PDB entry 1WS2 | X-ray diffraction, 2.70 A resolution | chains A and C of the 4 polymer chains in the assembly

== Chain A (and C) ==
Name: Uricase
Source organism: Aspergillus flavus
Notes: EC 1.7.3.3; chain C of this document is another copy of the same molecule, construct and numbering; everything in this record applies to it too
UniProtKB: Q00511 (URIC_ASPFL); residue numbers follow UniProt; this construct covers 1-301
Amino-acid sequence (301 residues; each row starts with the number of its first residue):
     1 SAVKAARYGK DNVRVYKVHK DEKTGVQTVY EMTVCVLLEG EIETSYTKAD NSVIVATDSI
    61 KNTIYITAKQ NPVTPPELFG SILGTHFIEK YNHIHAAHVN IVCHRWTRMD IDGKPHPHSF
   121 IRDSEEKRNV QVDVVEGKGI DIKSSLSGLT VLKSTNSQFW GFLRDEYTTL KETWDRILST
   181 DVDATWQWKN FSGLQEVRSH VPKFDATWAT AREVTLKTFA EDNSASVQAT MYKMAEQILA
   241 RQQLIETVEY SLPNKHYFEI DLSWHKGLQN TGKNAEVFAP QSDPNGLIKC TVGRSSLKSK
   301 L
Not modelled in the structure: 297-301 (chain C: 300-301)
Differences from the reference sequence: modified residue (1)
Modified / non-standard residues: Ser1 (n-acetyl-serine; SAC)
Residues lining bound ligands:
  - 5,6-diaminopyrimidine-2,4(1h,3h)-dione (URN), molecule 1: Tyr8, Ile54, Val55, Ala56, Thr57
  - 5,6-diaminopyrimidine-2,4(1h,3h)-dione (URN), molecule 2: Phe159, Leu170, Arg176, Val227, Gln228, His256

== How chain A and chain C interact ==
Contacting residue pairs - 115 pairs, chain A then chain C:
  Arg14(A) with Pro280(C); Gln281(C); Ser282(C), hydrogen bond
  Val15(A) with Phe278(C); Pro280(C)
  Tyr16(A) with Ser154(C); Ile177(C), hydrophobic; Tyr257(C), hydrophobic; Glu276(C); Val277(C); Phe278(C), hydrogen bond (backbone-backbone); Pro280(C), hydrophobic
  Lys17(A) with Glu276(C); Val277(C)
  Val18(A) with Glu276(C), hydrogen bond (backbone-backbone)
  Gln27(A) with Ser154(C), hydrogen bond; Thr155(C)
  Val29(A) with Ser154(C)
  Glu31(A) with Tyr257(C), hydrogen bond; Pro280(C)
  Asn62(A) with Trp264(C)
  Tyr65(A) with Ile260(C), hydrophobic
  Ile66(A) with Trp264(C), hydrophobic; His265(C)
  Ala68(A) with Val277(C)
  Lys69(A) with Leu262(C); Gln269(C), hydrogen bond (side chain-backbone); Asn270(C); Asn274(C), hydrogen bond (side chain-backbone); Glu276(C), salt bridge; Val277(C)
  Gln70(A) with Leu268(C)
  Trp106(A) with Thr150(C); Val151(C); Leu152(C), hydrophobic; Ser179(C); Tyr257(C)
  Met109(A) with Val151(C), hydrophobic
  Ile111(A) with Ala220(C), hydrophobic; Glu221(C)
  Asp112(A) with Lys217(C), salt bridge
  His116(A) with Ala220(C)
  His118(A) with Leu152(C); Lys153(C); Ser154(C), hydrogen bond (backbone-backbone); Thr155(C); Asn156(C)
  Ser119(A) with Leu152(C); Lys153(C); Ala220(C)
  Phe120(A) with Val151(C); Leu152(C), hydrogen bond (backbone-backbone)
  Ile121(A) with Leu149(C), hydrophobic; Thr150(C)
  Arg122(A) with Thr150(C), hydrogen bond (backbone-backbone)
  Asp123(A) with Asp123(C); Ser124(C)
  Ser124(A) with Ser124(C)
  Leu149(A) with Ile121(C), hydrophobic
  Thr150(A) with Trp106(C); Ile121(C); Arg122(C), hydrogen bond (backbone-backbone)
  Val151(A) with Trp106(C); Met109(C), hydrophobic; Phe120(C)
  Leu152(A) with Tyr16(C), hydrophobic; Trp106(C), hydrophobic; Ser119(C); Phe120(C), hydrogen bond (backbone-backbone)
  Lys153(A) with His118(C); Ser119(C)
  Ser154(A) with Tyr16(C); Gln27(C), hydrogen bond; Val29(C); His118(C), hydrogen bond (backbone-backbone); Phe120(C)
  Thr155(A) with Gln27(C); His118(C)
  Asn156(A) with His118(C)
  Ile177(A) with Tyr16(C), hydrophobic
  Ser179(A) with Trp106(C)
  Lys217(A) with Ile111(C); Asp112(C), salt bridge
  Ala220(A) with Ile111(C), hydrophobic; His116(C), hydrogen bond (backbone-side chain); Ser119(C)
  Glu221(A) with Ile111(C)
  Tyr257(A) with Tyr16(C), hydrophobic; Glu31(C), hydrogen bond; Trp106(C)
  Ile260(A) with Tyr65(C), hydrophobic
  Leu262(A) with Ile66(C), hydrophobic
  Trp264(A) with Asn62(C); Ile66(C), hydrophobic
  His265(A) with Ile66(C)
  Leu268(A) with Gln70(C)
  Gln269(A) with Lys69(C), hydrogen bond (backbone-side chain)
  Asn270(A) with Lys69(C)
  Asn274(A) with Lys69(C), hydrogen bond (backbone-side chain)
  Ala275(A) with Val18(C)
  Glu276(A) with Tyr16(C); Lys17(C); Val18(C), hydrogen bond (backbone-backbone); Lys69(C), salt bridge
  Val277(A) with Tyr16(C); Lys17(C); Ala68(C); Lys69(C)
  Phe278(A) with Val15(C); Tyr16(C), hydrogen bond (backbone-backbone)
  Ala279(A) with Tyr65(C)
  Pro280(A) with Arg14(C); Val15(C)
  Gln281(A) with Arg14(C)
  Ser282(A) with Arg14(C), hydrogen bond
Interface residues without a listed pair, chain A (60 interface residues in all): Lys20, Glu125, Leu216, Phe219
Interface residues without a listed pair, chain C (62 interface residues in all): Lys20, Glu125, Asp175, Arg212, Leu216, Phe219, Ala275, Ala279

== In short ==
Chain A and chain C form an interface of 60 and 62 residues respectively, with 21 hydrogen bonds and 4 salt
bridges. Polar pairs include Lys69(A)-Glu276(C), Asp112(A)-Lys217(C) and Arg14(A)-Ser282(C). Bound to chain A:
5,6-diaminopyrimidine-2,4(1h,3h)-dione.
Both chains are Uricase (Aspergillus flavus). Entry 1WS2 (urate oxidase from aspergillus flavus complexed with
5,6-diaminouracil) was determined by X-ray diffraction, deposited together with 1WRR, 1WS3, 1XT4, 1XXJ and
1XY3.
